PDB entry 6PSR | electron microscopy, 3.40 A resolution | chains I and L of the 10 polymer chains in the assembly

[Chain I]
Name: DNA-directed RNA polymerase subunit beta
Organism: Escherichia coli
Notes: EC 2.7.7.6
UniProtKB: P0A8V4 (RPOB_ECO57); numbering as in UniProt (aligned over 1-1342)
Chain sequence (1342 residues; numbered 1 to 1342; the number before each row is that of its first residue):
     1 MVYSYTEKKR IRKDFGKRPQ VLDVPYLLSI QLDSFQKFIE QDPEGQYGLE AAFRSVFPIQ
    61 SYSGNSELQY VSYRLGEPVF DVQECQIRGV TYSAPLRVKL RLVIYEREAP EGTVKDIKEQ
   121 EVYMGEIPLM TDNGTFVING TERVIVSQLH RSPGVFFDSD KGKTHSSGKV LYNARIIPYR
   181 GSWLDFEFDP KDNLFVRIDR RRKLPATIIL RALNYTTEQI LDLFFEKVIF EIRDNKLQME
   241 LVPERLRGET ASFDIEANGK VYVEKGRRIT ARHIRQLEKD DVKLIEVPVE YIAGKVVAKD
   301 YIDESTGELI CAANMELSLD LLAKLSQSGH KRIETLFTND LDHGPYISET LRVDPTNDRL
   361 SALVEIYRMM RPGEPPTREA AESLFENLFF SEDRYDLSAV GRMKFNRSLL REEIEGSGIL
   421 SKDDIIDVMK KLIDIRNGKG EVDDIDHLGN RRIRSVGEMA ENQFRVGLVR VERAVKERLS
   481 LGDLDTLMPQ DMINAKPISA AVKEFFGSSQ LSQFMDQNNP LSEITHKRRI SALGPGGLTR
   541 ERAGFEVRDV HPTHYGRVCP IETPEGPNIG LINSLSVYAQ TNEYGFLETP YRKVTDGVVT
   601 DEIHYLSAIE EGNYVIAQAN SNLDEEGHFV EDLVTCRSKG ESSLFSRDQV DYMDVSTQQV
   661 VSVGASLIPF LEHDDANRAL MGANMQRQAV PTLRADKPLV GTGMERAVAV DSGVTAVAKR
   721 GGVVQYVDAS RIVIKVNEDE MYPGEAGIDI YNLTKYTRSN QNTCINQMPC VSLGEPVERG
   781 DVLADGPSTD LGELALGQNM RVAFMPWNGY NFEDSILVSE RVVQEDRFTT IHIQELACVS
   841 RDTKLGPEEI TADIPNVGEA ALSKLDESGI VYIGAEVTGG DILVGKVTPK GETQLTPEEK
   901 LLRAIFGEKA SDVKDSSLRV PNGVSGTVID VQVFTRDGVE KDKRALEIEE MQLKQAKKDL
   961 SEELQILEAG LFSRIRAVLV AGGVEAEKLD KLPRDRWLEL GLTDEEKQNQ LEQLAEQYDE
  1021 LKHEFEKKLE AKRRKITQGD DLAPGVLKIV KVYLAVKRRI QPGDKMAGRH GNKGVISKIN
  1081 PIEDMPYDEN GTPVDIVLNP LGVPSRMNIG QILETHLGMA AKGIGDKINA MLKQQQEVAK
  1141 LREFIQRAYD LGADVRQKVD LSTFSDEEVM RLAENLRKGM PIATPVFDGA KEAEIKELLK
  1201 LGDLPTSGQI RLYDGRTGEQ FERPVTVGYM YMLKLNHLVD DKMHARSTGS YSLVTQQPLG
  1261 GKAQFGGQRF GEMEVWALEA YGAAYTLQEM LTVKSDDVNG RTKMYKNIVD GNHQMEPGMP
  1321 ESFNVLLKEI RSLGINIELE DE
Not modelled in the structure: 1, 1342
Ligand contacts: chapso (1N7): Gln725, Tyr726, Glu962, Gln965, Ile966, Ala969
UniProt features mapped onto this chain:
  - modified residue (N6-acetyllysine): Lys1022, Lys1200

[Chain L]
Name: RNA polymerase sigma factor RpoD
Organism: Escherichia coli
UniProtKB: Q0P6L9 (Q0P6L9_ECOLX); numbering as in UniProt (aligned over 1-613)
Chain sequence (616 residues; row label = number of the first residue in the row; numbers below 1 keep their minus sign (Ser-2 is residue -2)):
    -2 SEFMEQNPQS QLKLLVTRGK EQGYLTYAEV NDHLPEDIVD SDQIEDIIQM INDMGIQVME
    58 EAPDADDLML AENTADEDAA EAAAQVLSSV ESEIGRTTDP VRMYMREMGT VELLTREGEI
   118 DIAKRIEDGI NQVQCSVAEY PEAITYLLEQ YDRVEAEEAR LSDLITGFVD PNAEEDLAPT
   178 ATHVGSELSQ EDLDDDEDED EEDGDDDSAD DDNSIDPELA REKFAELRAQ YVVTRDTIKA
   238 KGRSHATAQE EILKLSEVFK QFRLVPKQFD YLVNSMRVMM DRVRTQERLI MKLCVEQCKM
   298 PKKNFITLFT GNETSDTWFN AAIAMNKPWS EKLHDVSEEV HRALQKLQQI EEETGLTIEQ
   358 VKDINRRMSI GEAKARRAKK EMVEANLRLV ISIAKKYTNR GLQFLDLIQE GNIGLMKAVD
   418 KFEYRRGYKF STYATWWIRQ AITRSIADQA RTIRIPVHMI ETINKLNRIS RQMLQEMGRE
   478 PTPEELAERM LMPEDKIRKV LKIAKEPISM ETPIGDDEDS HLGDFIEDTT LELPLDSATT
   538 ESLRAATHDV LAGLTAREAK VLRMRFGIDM NTDYTLEEVG KQFDVTRERI RQIEAKALRK
   598 LRHPSRSEVL RSFLDD
Not modelled in the structure: -2 to 6, 59-64, 167-212, 236-242
Construct notes: expression tag (-2 to 0)
Ligand contacts:
  - chapso (1N7), molecule 1: Ile505, Thr509, Ile511, Leu519
  - chapso (1N7), molecule 2: Ile511, Gly512, Asp513, Phe522, Glu524
From the paper describing this entry:
  - conformationally variable residues (side-chain flip): Trp433

[How chain I and chain L interact]
Residue-residue contacts (68; chain I residue first):
  Tyr123(I) - Leu471(L)  hydrophobic
  Tyr123(I) - Gln472(L)
  Tyr123(I) - Gly475(L)
  Lys163(I) - Tyr21(L)
  Arg197(I) - Asp29(L)  salt bridge
  Arg200(I) - Asn28(L)  hydrogen bond (backbone-side chain)
  Arg201(I) - Asp29(L)
  Arg202(I) - Asp29(L)
  Arg202(I) - Glu33(L)  salt bridge
  Lys203(I) - Asp29(L)  salt bridge
  Pro372(I) - Glu33(L)
  Pro372(I) - Asp34(L)
  Pro372(I) - Val36(L)  hydrophobic
  Gly373(I) - Asp34(L)  hydrogen bond (backbone-side chain)
  Gln490(I) - Gln472(L)  hydrogen bond (side chain-backbone)
  Gln490(I) - Glu473(L)
  Ile493(I) - Gln472(L)
  Asn494(I) - Gln472(L)
  Ala495(I) - Gln472(L)
  Lys496(I) - Arg468(L)
  Asn856(I) - Asp612(L)
  Asn856(I) - Asp613(L)
  Pro897(I) - Gly564(L)
  Glu898(I) - Leu540(L)
  Glu898(I) - Arg541(L)
  Glu898(I) - Thr544(L)
  Glu898(I) - Ile565(L)
  Glu899(I) - Leu540(L)
  Lys900(I) - Asp570(L)  salt bridge
  Leu901(I) - Thr544(L)
  Leu901(I) - Phe563(L)  hydrophobic
  Leu901(I) - Ile565(L)  hydrophobic
  Leu902(I) - Leu607(L)
  Leu902(I) - Phe610(L)  hydrophobic
  Leu902(I) - Leu611(L)  hydrophobic
  Arg903(I) - Asp613(L)  salt bridge
  Ala904(I) - Phe563(L)  hydrophobic
  Ala904(I) - Arg599(L)
  Ile905(I) - Leu595(L)  hydrophobic
  Ile905(I) - Leu598(L)  hydrophobic
  Ile905(I) - Arg599(L)  hydrogen bond (backbone-side chain)
  Phe906(I) - Ser604(L)
  Phe906(I) - Leu607(L)
  Phe906(I) - Arg608(L)
  Phe906(I) - Leu611(L)  hydrophobic
  Glu908(I) - Asp613(L)
  Arg936(I) - Arg495(L)
  Asp937(I) - Arg495(L)
  Gly1249(I) - Leu530(L)
  Tyr1251(I) - Glu524(L)
  Tyr1251(I) - Asp525(L)  hydrogen bond (backbone-backbone)
  Ser1252(I) - Asp521(L)  hydrogen bond (side chain-backbone)
  Ser1252(I) - Ile523(L)
  Ser1252(I) - Asp525(L)
  Leu1253(I) - Ile523(L)  hydrogen bond (backbone-backbone)
  Leu1253(I) - Glu524(L)
  Leu1253(I) - Asp525(L)
  Val1254(I) - Gly520(L)
  Gln1256(I) - Asp525(L)  hydrogen bond
  Gln1256(I) - Leu528(L)
  Leu1259(I) - Asp521(L)
  Leu1259(I) - Phe522(L)  hydrophobic
  Leu1259(I) - Glu524(L)
  Arg1301(I) - Leu528(L)
  Thr1302(I) - Pro531(L)
  Tyr1305(I) - Pro531(L)  hydrophobic
  Lys1306(I) - Ser534(L)
  Lys1306(I) - Glu538(L)  salt bridge
Other interface residues (no listed pair), chain I (46 interface residues in all): Val122, Arg368, Glu477, Pro1044, Thr1248, Arg1269, Val1298
Other interface residues (no listed pair), chain L (52 interface residues in all): Ala25, Leu65, Met66, Lys393, Arg476, Leu498, Glu515, Leu532, Ala535, Leu548, Leu559, Asp566

[In short]
Chain I and chain L form an interface of 46 and 52 residues respectively, with 8 hydrogen bonds and 6 salt
bridges. Polar pairs include Arg197(I)-Asp29(L), Arg202(I)-Glu33(L) and Lys203(I)-Asp29(L). Chain I binds
chapso. Chain L binds chapso. From the paper: conformational variability at Trp433(L).
Chain I is DNA-directed RNA polymerase subunit beta and chain L is RNA polymerase sigma factor RpoD, both from
Escherichia coli; the structure, Escherichia coli RNA polymerase promoter unwinding intermediate (TRPi1) with
TraR and rpsT P2 promoter, was determined by electron microscopy (same publication as 6PSQ, 6PSS, 6PST, 6PSU,
6PSV and 6PSW).
